Entry 4XQO (X-ray diffraction, 2.85 A resolution); this record covers chains A and C of the 6 polymer chains in the assembly.

[Chain A (and C)]
Molecule: Hemagglutinin HA1 chain
Source organism: Influenza A virus
Notes: chain C of this document is another copy of the same molecule, construct and numbering; everything in this record applies to it too
Reference sequence: A0A059T4A1 (A0A059T4A1_9INFA); the construct lacks a stretch of the UniProt sequence and is renumbered around it, so the offset changes along the chain: 11-129 = UniProt 18-136; 130-158 = UniProt 138-166; 159-263 = UniProt 169-273; 265-276 = UniProt 274-285; 1 more segments
Chain sequence (326 residues; row label = number of the first residue in the row; note: 1 number in that range is skipped by the numbering (no residue carries it; nothing is unmodelled there); a row labelled like 158A-158B holds insertion residues (158A, then the next letters in order)):
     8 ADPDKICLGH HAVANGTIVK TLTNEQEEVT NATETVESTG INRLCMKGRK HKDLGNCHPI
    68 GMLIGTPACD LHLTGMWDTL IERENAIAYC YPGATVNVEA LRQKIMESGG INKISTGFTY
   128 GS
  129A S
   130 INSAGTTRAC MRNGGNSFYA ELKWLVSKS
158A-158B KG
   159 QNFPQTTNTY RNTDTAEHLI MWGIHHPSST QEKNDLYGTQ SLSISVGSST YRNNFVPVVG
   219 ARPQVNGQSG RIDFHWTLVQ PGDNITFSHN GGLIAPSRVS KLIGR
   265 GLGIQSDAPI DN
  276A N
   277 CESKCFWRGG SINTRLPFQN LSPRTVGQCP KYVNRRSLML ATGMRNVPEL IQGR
Not modelled in the structure: 8-10, 319, 325-330 (chain C: 8-12, 325-330)
Construct notes: expression tag (8-10)
Disulfide bonds: Cys52-Cys277, Cys64-Cys76, Cys97-Cys139, Cys281-Cys305
Covalent attachments: N-acetylglucosamine (NAG) linked to Asn38, Asn242; covalent link Cys52-Cys277
What the authors report for this chain:
  - binding site for beta-D-galactopyranose: Gln222, Gly225, Ser227
  - mutagenesis - Q226L: decreased binding to alpha2-3 sialosides
  - mutagenesis - Q226L: increased binding to human-type alpha2-6 receptors
  - mutagenesis - Q226L/G228S: increased binding to PAA-linked 6'-SLNLN
  - mutagenesis - Q226L/G228S: decreased binding to glycan array
  - mutagenesis - G225D: decreased binding to alpha2-3-sialylated glycans

[Interface between chain A and chain C]
Contacting residue pairs (18):
  His184(A) with Arg210(C)
  Val216(A) with Asn212(C)
  Val217(A) with Ser203(C)
  Gly218(A) with Ser203(C); Ser246(C)
  Ala219(A) with Thr244(C)
  Arg220(A) with Gly205(C); Ser206(C); Arg210(C)
  Pro221(A) with Gly205(C); Ser206(C); Ser207(C); Asp241(C); Asn242(C)
  Val223(A) with Ser207(C)
  Arg229(A) with Ser206(C), hydrogen bond (side chain-backbone); Arg210(C)
  Asp231(A) with Arg210(C), salt bridge
Other interface residues (no listed pair), chain C (11 interface residues in all): Tyr209

[Overview]
10 residues of chain A and 11 residues of chain C are in contact, with 1 hydrogen bond and 1 salt bridge.
Polar pairs include Asp231(A)-Arg210(C) and Arg229(A)-Ser206(C). The paper reports a binding site for
beta-D-galactopyranose at Gln222(A), Gly225(A) and Ser227(A); Q226L of chain A reduces binding to alpha2-3
sialosides; 3 substitutions were tested in all.
Chain A and chain C are both Hemagglutinin HA1 chain (Influenza A virus); the structure, Crystal structure of
hemagglutinin from Jiangxi-Donghu (2013) H10N8 influenza virus in complex with 6'-SLN, was determined by X-ray
diffraction, deposited together with 4XQ5 and 4XQU.
